Entry 9H7V (electron microscopy, 2.60 A resolution); this record covers chains BA and BC of the 27 polymer chains in the assembly.

Chain BA (and BC):
Protein: Baseplate to tube adapter protein gp41
From: Haloferax tailed virus 1
Notes: chain BC of this document is another copy of the same molecule, construct and numbering; everything in this record applies to it too
UniProt: A0A410N6X8 (A0A410N6X8_HFTV1); residues 1-285 here = UniProt positions 1-285
Chain sequence (285 residues; row label = number of the first residue in the row):
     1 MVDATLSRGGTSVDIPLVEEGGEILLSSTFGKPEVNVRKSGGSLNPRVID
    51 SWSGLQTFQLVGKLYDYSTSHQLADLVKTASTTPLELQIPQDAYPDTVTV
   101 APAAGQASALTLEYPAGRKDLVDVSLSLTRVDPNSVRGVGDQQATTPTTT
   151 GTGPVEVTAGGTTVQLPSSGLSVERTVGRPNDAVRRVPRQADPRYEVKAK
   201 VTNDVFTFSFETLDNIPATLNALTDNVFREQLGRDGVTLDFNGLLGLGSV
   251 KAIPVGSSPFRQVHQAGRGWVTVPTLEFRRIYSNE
Unresolved in the structure: 1

Interface between chain BA and chain BC:
Residue-residue contacts (90):
  Glu19(BA) with Ala266(BC)
  Gly21(BA) with Ala266(BC)
  Gly22(BA) with Gln265(BC), hydrogen bond (backbone-side chain)
  Glu23(BA) with Gln265(BC); Ala266(BC), hydrogen bond (backbone-backbone)
  Ile24(BA) with Val263(BC), hydrophobic; His264(BC); Gln265(BC)
  Leu25(BA) with His264(BC), hydrogen bond (backbone-backbone); Ala266(BC), hydrophobic
  Leu26(BA) with Gln262(BC); Val263(BC); His264(BC), hydrogen bond (backbone-backbone)
  Ser27(BA) with Arg261(BC), hydrogen bond; Gln262(BC)
  Ser28(BA) with Arg261(BC); Gln262(BC), hydrogen bond (backbone-backbone)
  Thr29(BA) with Ser257(BC); Ser258(BC); Phe260(BC); Arg261(BC)
  Phe30(BA) with Thr224(BC); Phe228(BC), hydrophobic; Ser257(BC); Pro259(BC); Phe260(BC), hydrogen bond (backbone-backbone); Gln262(BC)
  Gly31(BA) with Gly256(BC); Ser257(BC); Pro259(BC)
  Lys32(BA) with Val227(BC), hydrogen bond (side chain-backbone); Phe228(BC); Glu230(BC), hydrogen bond (side chain-backbone); Leu232(BC); Pro254(BC); Gly256(BC), hydrogen bond (backbone-backbone)
  Pro33(BA) with Gly256(BC)
  Val37(BA) with Val255(BC), hydrophobic; Arg279(BC)
  Lys39(BA) with Asn181(BC), hydrogen bond (backbone-side chain); Val201(BC)
  Ser40(BA) with Lys200(BC); Val201(BC)
  Gly41(BA) with Lys200(BC); Val201(BC), hydrogen bond (backbone-backbone)
  Gly42(BA) with Gln142(BC), hydrogen bond (backbone-side chain); Ala199(BC)
  Ser43(BA) with Gln142(BC); Lys200(BC); Val201(BC), hydrogen bond (backbone-backbone); Tyr282(BC)
  Leu44(BA) with Lys78(BC); Gln142(BC); Gln143(BC); Ala144(BC), hydrophobic; Val201(BC); Thr202(BC), hydrogen bond (backbone-side chain)
  Asn45(BA) with Lys78(BC), hydrogen bond; Arg280(BC); Ile281(BC); Tyr282(BC); Asn284(BC)
  Pro46(BA) with Val201(BC); Arg279(BC); Arg280(BC); Ile281(BC); Tyr282(BC), hydrogen bond (backbone-backbone)
  Arg47(BA) with Tyr282(BC)
  Val48(BA) with Gly233(BC); Arg234(BC); Ile253(BC), hydrophobic; Ile281(BC), hydrophobic
  Ile49(BA) with Gly233(BC); Arg234(BC)
  Asp50(BA) with Glu230(BC); Gln231(BC); Leu232(BC), hydrogen bond (side chain-backbone); Gly233(BC), hydrogen bond (backbone-backbone)
  Ser51(BA) with Gln231(BC)
  Trp52(BA) with Gln231(BC)
  Gln91(BA) with His264(BC), hydrogen bond
  Asp92(BA) with Pro217(BC)
  Ala93(BA) with Asn221(BC)
  Tyr94(BA) with Gln262(BC), hydrogen bond; His264(BC)
  Arg130(BA) with Arg229(BC)
  Arg189(BA) with Gln231(BC)
  Gln190(BA) with Gln231(BC)
  Ala191(BA) with Arg229(BC)
  Asp192(BA) with Arg229(BC), salt bridge
Other interface residues (no listed pair), chain BA (44 interface residues in all): Glu20, Val35, Arg38, Ser53, Gly54, Leu55
Other interface residues (no listed pair), chain BC (43 interface residues in all): Asp204, Leu220, Asp235, Val271

Overview:
Chain BA and chain BC form an interface of 44 and 43 residues respectively; the contacts include 21 hydrogen
bonds and 1 salt bridge. Among the polar pairs are Asp192(BA)-Arg229(BC), Gly22(BA)-Gln265(BC) and
Ser27(BA)-Arg261(BC).
Both chains are Baseplate to tube adapter protein gp41 (Haloferax tailed virus 1). Entry 9H7V (The baseplate
assembly of Haloferax tailed virus 1) was determined by electron microscopy, deposited together with 8QPG,
8QPQ, 8QQN, 8QSI, 8QSY, 9FKB, 9H4P and 9H5B.
